9LZL - chains B and I of the 12 polymer chains in the assembly; structure by electron microscopy, 3.10 A resolution.

Chain B (and I):
Molecule: Capsid protein alpha
Organism: Flock house virus
Notes: EC 3.4.23.44; chain I of this document is another copy of the same molecule, construct and numbering; everything in this record applies to it too
UniProt: P12870 (CAPSD_FHV); residues 1-363 here = UniProt positions 1-363
Chain sequence (363 residues; row label = number of the first residue in the row):
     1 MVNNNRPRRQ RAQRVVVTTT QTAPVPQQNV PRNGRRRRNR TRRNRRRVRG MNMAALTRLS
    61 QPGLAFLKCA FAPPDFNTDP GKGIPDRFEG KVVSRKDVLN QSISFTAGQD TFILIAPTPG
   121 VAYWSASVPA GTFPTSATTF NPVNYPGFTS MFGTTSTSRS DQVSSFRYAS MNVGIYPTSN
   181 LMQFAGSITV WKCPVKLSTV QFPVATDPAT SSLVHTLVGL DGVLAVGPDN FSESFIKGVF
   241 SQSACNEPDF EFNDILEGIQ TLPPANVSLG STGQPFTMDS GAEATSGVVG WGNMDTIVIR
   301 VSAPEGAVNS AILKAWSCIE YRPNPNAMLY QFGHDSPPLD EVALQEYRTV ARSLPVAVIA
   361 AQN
Unresolved in the structure: 1-57, 363 (chain I: 1-54)
Disulfide bonds: Cys69-Cys318

Chain B / chain I interface:
Residue-residue contacts (18):
  Gly131(B) - Gln101(I)
  Leu181(B) - Met182(I)
  Met182(B) - Gln183(I)
  Phe184(B) - Thr178(I)
  Phe184(B) - Asn180(I)  hydrogen bond (backbone-side chain)
  Gly186(B) - Thr178(I)
  Gly186(B) - Ser310(I)
  Ser187(B) - Ser102(I)
  Ser187(B) - Ile312(I)
  Val226(B) - Pro146(I)
  Ser232(B) - Asn100(I)
  Ser232(B) - Ile312(I)
  Ser234(B) - Thr178(I)
  Arg300(B) - Asn100(I)  hydrogen bond (side chain-backbone)
  Ser302(B) - Ser102(I)
  Pro304(B) - Ser310(I)
  Glu305(B) - Val308(I)
  Gly306(B) - Val308(I)
Interface residues without a listed pair, chain B (21 interface residues in all): Gln183, Ala185, Thr189, Ala225, Asn230, Glu233, Ala307
Interface residues without a listed pair, chain I (13 interface residues in all): Ser104, Asn309

Summary:
21 residues of chain B and 13 residues of chain I are in contact; the contacts include 2 hydrogen bonds. Polar
contacts include Phe184(B)-Asn180(I) and Arg300(B)-Asn100(I).
Both chains are Capsid protein alpha (Flock house virus). Entry 9LZL (Flat-contact of Flock House Virus early
disassembly intermediate) was determined by electron microscopy, deposited together with 9LZW.
